PDB entry 7U5C | electron microscopy, 4.60 A resolution (low resolution: residue-level contacts below are approximate; hydrogen-bond / salt-bridge calls are withheld) | chains A and B of the 8 polymer chains in the assembly

[Chain A]
Name: DNA primase small subunit
Source organism: Homo sapiens
Notes: EC 2.7.7.-
UniProtKB: P49642 (PRI1_HUMAN); residues 1-420 here = UniProt positions 1-420
Sequence (420 residues; each row starts with the number of its first residue):
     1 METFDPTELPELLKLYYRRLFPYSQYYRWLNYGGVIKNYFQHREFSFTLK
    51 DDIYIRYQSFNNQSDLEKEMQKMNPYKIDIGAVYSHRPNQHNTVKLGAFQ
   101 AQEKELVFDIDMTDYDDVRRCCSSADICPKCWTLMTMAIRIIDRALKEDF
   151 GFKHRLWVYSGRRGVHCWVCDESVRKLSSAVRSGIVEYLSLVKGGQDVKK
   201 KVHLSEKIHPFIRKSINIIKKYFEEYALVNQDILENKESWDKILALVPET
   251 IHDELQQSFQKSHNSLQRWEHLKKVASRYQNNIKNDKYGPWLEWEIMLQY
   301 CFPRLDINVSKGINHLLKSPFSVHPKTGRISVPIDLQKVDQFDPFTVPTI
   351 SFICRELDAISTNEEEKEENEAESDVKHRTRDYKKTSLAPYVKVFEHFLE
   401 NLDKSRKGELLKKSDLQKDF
Disordered / not traced: 360-380, 408-420
UniProt features mapped onto this chain:
  - motif: Cys121 to Cys131 (Zinc knuckle motif)
  - active site: Glu44, Asp109, Asp111
  - binding site (a ribonucleoside 5'-triphosphate): Asp109 to Asp111, Ser160 to His166, His315 to Lys318, His324
  - binding site (Mg(2+)): Asp109, Asp111, Asp306
  - binding site (Mn(2+)): Asp109, Asp111, Asp306
  - binding site (Zn(2+)): Cys121, Cys122, Cys128, Cys131
  - modified residue: Met1 (N-acetylmethionine)
  - natural variant: Cys301 (C301R: In PDIL)
  - mutagenesis: Glu44 (E44A: Strongly decreases primase activity, which can be partially rescued by increasing primase concentration), Tyr54 (Y54A: Decreases primase activity), Arg56 (R56A: Loss of primase activity), Lys77 (K77A: Decreases primase activity), Asp109 (D109A: Loss of primase activity; D109N: Decreases the binding affinity for NTPs), Asp111 (D111A: Loss of primase activity; D111N: Decreases the binding affinity for NTPs), Asp114 (D114A: Slightly decreases primase activity), Asp116 (D116A: Slightly decreases primase activity), Ser160 (S160A: Abolishes NTP binding), Arg163 (R163A: Abolishes NTP binding), His166 (H166A: Abolishes NTP binding. Loss of primase activity), Asp306 (D306A: Loss of primase activity; D306N: Decreases the binding affinity for NTPs), 3 further mutagenesis entries in UniProt
Metal / ion sites: Zn2+: Cys121, Cys122, Cys128

[Chain B]
Name: DNA primase large subunit
Source organism: Homo sapiens
Notes: EC 2.7.7.-
UniProtKB: P49643 (PRI2_HUMAN); residues 1-509 here = UniProt positions 1-509
Sequence (512 residues; each row starts with the number of its first residue; numbers below 1 keep their minus sign (Gly-2 is residue -2)):
    -2 GGSMEFSGRKWRKLRLAGDQRNASYPHCLQFYLQPPSENISLIEFENLAI
    48 DRVKLLKSVENLGVSYVKGTEQYQSKLESELRKLKFSYRENLEDEYEPRR
    98 RDHISHFILRLAYCQSEELRRWFIQQEMDLLRFRFSILPKDKIQDFLKDS
   148 QLQFEAISDEEKTLREQEIVASSPSLSGLKLGFESIYKIPFADALDLFRG
   198 RKVYLEDGFAYVPLKDIVAIILNEFRAKLSKALALTARSLPAVQSDERLQ
   248 PLLNHLSHSYTGQDYSTQGNVGKISLDQIDLLSTKSFPPCMRQLHKALRE
   298 NHHLRHGGRMQYGLFLKGIGLTLEQALQFWKQEFIKGKMDPDKFDKGYSY
   348 NIRHSFGKEGKRTDYTPFSCLKIILSNPPSQGDYHGCPFRHSDPELLKQK
   398 LQSYKISPGGISQILDLVKGTHYQVACQKYFEMIHNVDDCGFSLNHPNQF
   448 FCESQRILNGGKDIKKEPIQPETPQPKPSVQKTKDASSALASLNSSLEMD
   498 MEGLEDYFSEDS
Disordered / not traced: -2 to 21, 456-509
Differences from the reference sequence: expression tag (-2 to 0)
UniProt features mapped onto this chain:
  - region: Leu253 to Lys270 (Interdomain linker)
  - binding site ([4Fe-4S] cluster): Cys287, Cys367, Cys384, Cys424
  - modified residue: Thr470 (Phosphothreonine)
  - mutagenesis: Arg97 (R97A: Decreases primase affinity for POLA1 by 10-fold), Phe104 (F104A: Decreases primase affinity for POLA1 by 40-fold), Arg107 (R107A: Decreases primase affinity for POLA1 by 30-fold), Leu108 (L108A: Decreases primase affinity for POLA1 by 40-fold), Ser256 to Lys270 (Decreases RNA primer di-nucleotide formation about 5-fold. Does not affect the ratio between the di-nucleotide and its extension products)
Ligand contacts: 4Fe-4S cluster (SF4): Pro285, Pro286, Cys287, Cys367, Cys384, Cys424, Leu441, Pro444

[Interface between chain A and chain B]
Pairs across the interface - 21 pairs, chain A then chain B:
  Glu148(A) with Asp204(B)
  Asp149(A) with Leu202(B); Glu203(B); Asp204(B); Gly205(B)
  Phe150(A) with Asp204(B)
  Gly151(A) with Asp204(B)
  Gly184(A) with Phe195(B)
  Glu187(A) with Arg198(B)
  Tyr188(A) with Phe195(B); Arg198(B); Leu202(B)
  Leu189(A) with Arg198(B)
  Ser190(A) with Arg198(B)
  Leu191(A) with Arg198(B)
  Lys207(A) with Ala168(B)
  Ile208(A) with Ala168(B); Ser169(B)
  His209(A) with Arg198(B); Val200(B)
  Pro210(A) with Ser169(B)
Interface residues without a listed pair, chain A (18 interface residues in all): Phe152, Ala180, Val181, Ile185
Interface residues without a listed pair, chain B (14 interface residues in all): Glu165, Phe188, Leu192, Arg196, Tyr201

[Summary]
Chain A and chain B form an interface of 18 and 14 residues respectively. Ligands of chain B: 4Fe-4S cluster.
UniProt lists 3 active-site residues, 15 ribonucleoside 5'-triphosphate-binding residues, 3 Mg2+-binding
residues and 3 Mn2+-binding residues on chain A.
Chain A is DNA primase small subunit and chain B is DNA primase large subunit, both from Homo sapiens; the
structure, Cryo-EM structure of human CST bound to DNA polymerase alpha-primase in a recruitment state, was
determined by electron microscopy.
